9G19 - chains B and D of the 4 polymer chains in the assembly; structure by X-ray diffraction, 3.09 A resolution.

== Chain B ==
Protein: Floricaula/leafy-like transcription factor
Source organism: Nothoceros aenigmaticus
UniProtKB: W8EDT4 (W8EDT4_9EMBR); residues 182-345 here correspond to UniProt positions 239-402 (UniProt number = residue number + 57)
Amino-acid sequence (168 residues; numbered 178 to 345; the number before each row is that of its first residue):
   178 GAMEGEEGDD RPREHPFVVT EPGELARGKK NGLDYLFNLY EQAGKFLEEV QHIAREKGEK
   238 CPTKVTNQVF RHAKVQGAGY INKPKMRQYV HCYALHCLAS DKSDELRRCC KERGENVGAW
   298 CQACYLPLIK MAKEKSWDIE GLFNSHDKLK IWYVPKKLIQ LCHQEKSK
Disordered / not traced: 178-186, 342-345
Differences from the reference sequence: expression tag (178-181)

== Chain D ==
Molecule: 25-nt DNA strand
Sequence (25 nucleotides; row label = number of the first residue in the row):
     4 AAGTGCAGCG ACCGGTAGCA ACGCA

== Chain B / chain D interface ==
Pairs across the interface (16):
  Arg190(B) with DG11(D), hydrogen bond to the base; DC12(D), phosphate contact
  Glu191(B) with DG11(D), sugar contact; DC12(D), phosphate contact
  Pro193(B) with DA10(D), sugar contact; DG11(D), phosphate contact
  Phe194(B) with DG11(D), hydrogen bond to the phosphate
  Asn259(B) with DC12(D), hydrogen bond to the phosphate
  Pro261(B) with DC12(D), base contact; DG13(D), base contact
  Lys262(B) with DC12(D), salt bridge to the phosphate
  Gln265(B) with DC12(D), base contact
  Tyr266(B) with DG11(D), hydrogen bond to the phosphate
  Asn293(B) with DA10(D), hydrogen bond to the phosphate
  Val294(B) with DA10(D), hydrogen bond to the phosphate
  Gly295(B) with DA10(D), hydrogen bond to the phosphate
Interface residues without a listed pair, chain B (14 interface residues in all): Tyr257, Lys260
Interface residues without a listed pair, chain D (7 interface residues in all): DC9, DA14, DC15

== Summary ==
Chain B and chain D form an interface of 14 and 7 residues respectively; the contacts include 7 hydrogen bonds
and 1 salt bridge. Among the polar pairs are Arg190(B)-DG11(D), Phe194(B)-DG11(D) and Asn259(B)-DC12(D).
Chain B is Floricaula/leafy-like transcription factor (Nothoceros aenigmaticus) and chain D is a 25-nt DNA
strand; the structure, Structure of the Nothoceros aenigmaticus LFY DNA-binding domain bound to DNA, was
determined by X-ray diffraction.
